Entry 8V7L (electron microscopy, 2.90 A resolution); this record covers chains E and I of the 11 polymer chains in the assembly.

# Chain E
Molecule: Histone H3.2
From: Xenopus laevis
UniProt: P84233 (H32_XENLA); residues 1-135 here correspond to UniProt positions 2-136 (UniProt number = residue number + 1)
Chain sequence (135 residues; row label = number of the first residue in the row):
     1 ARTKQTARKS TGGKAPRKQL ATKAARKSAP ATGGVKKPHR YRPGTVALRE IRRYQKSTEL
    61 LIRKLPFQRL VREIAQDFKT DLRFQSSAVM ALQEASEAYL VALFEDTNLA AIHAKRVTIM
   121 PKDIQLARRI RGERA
Disordered / not traced: 1-38, 134-135
Sequence notes: engineered mutation Ala102 (Gly103 in P84233), Ala110 (Cys111 in P84233)
UniProt features mapped onto this chain:
  - modified residue: Arg2 (Asymmetric dimethylarginine), Thr3 (Phosphothreonine), Lys4 (Allysine), Gln5 (5-glutamyl dopamine), Thr6 (Phosphothreonine), Arg8 (Citrulline), Lys9 (N6,N6,N6-trimethyllysine), Ser10 (ADP-ribosylserine), Thr11 (Phosphothreonine), Lys14 (N6-(2-hydroxyisobutyryl)lysine), Arg17 (Asymmetric dimethylarginine), Lys18 (N6-(2-hydroxyisobutyryl)lysine), Lys23 (N6-(2-hydroxyisobutyryl)lysine), Arg26 (Citrulline), Lys27 (N6,N6,N6-trimethyllysine), Ser28 (ADP-ribosylserine), Lys36 (N6,N6,N6-trimethyllysine), Lys37 (N6-methyllysine), Tyr41 (Phosphotyrosine), Lys56 (N6,N6,N6-trimethyllysine) and 8 more in UniProt

# Chain I
Molecule: Widom 601 DNA (147-mer) plus 60 base pairs flanking DNA (reverse strand)
Sequence (207 nucleotides; row label = number of the first residue in the row):
     1 AGAGTGGGAG CTCGGAACAC TATCCGACTG GCACCGGCAA GGTCGCTGTT CAATACATGC
    61 ACAGGATGTA TATATCTGAC ACGTGCCTGG AGACTAGGGA GTAATCCCCT TGGCGGTTAA
   121 AACGCGGGGG ACAGCGCGTA CGTGCGTTTA AGCGGTGCTA GAGCTGTCTA CGACCAATTG
   181 AGCGGCCTCG GCACCGGGAT TCTCCAG
Disordered / not traced: 1-67

# Interface between chain E and chain I
Residue-residue contacts - 28 pairs, chain E then chain I:
  His39(E) - DC205(I)  phosphate contact
  Arg40(E) - DG126(I)  base contact
  Arg40(E) - DC204(I)  phosphate contact
  Arg40(E) - DC205(I)  phosphate contact
  Tyr41(E) - DT203(I)  phosphate contact
  Tyr41(E) - DC204(I)  sugar contact
  Arg42(E) - DG129(I)  salt bridge to the phosphate
  Arg42(E) - DC204(I)  hydrogen bond to the phosphate
  Arg42(E) - DC205(I)  phosphate contact
  Pro43(E) - DG129(I)  sugar contact
  Thr45(E) - DT203(I)  phosphate contact
  Thr45(E) - DC204(I)  hydrogen bond to the phosphate
  Arg63(E) - DA120(I)  sugar contact
  Arg63(E) - DA121(I)  phosphate contact
  Arg72(E) - DT111(I)  salt bridge to the phosphate
  Arg83(E) - DT110(I)  base contact
  Arg83(E) - DT111(I)  sugar contact
  Phe84(E) - DT110(I)  phosphate contact
  Phe84(E) - DT111(I)  hydrogen bond to the phosphate
  Gln85(E) - DT110(I)  phosphate contact
  Ser86(E) - DT110(I)  hydrogen bond to the phosphate
  Arg116(E) - DA131(I)  phosphate contact
  Arg116(E) - DC132(I)  salt bridge to the phosphate
  Val117(E) - DG130(I)  phosphate contact
  Val117(E) - DA131(I)  hydrogen bond to the phosphate
  Thr118(E) - DG130(I)  phosphate contact
  Thr118(E) - DA131(I)  hydrogen bond to the phosphate
  Met120(E) - DA131(I)  phosphate contact
Other interface residues (no listed pair), chain E (18 interface residues in all): Lys115, Lys122
Other interface residues (no listed pair), chain I (13 interface residues in all): DG128

# Summary
18 residues of chain E face 13 of chain I across their interface; the contacts include 6 hydrogen bonds and 3
salt bridges. Among the polar pairs are Arg42(E)-DC204(I), Thr45(E)-DC204(I) and Phe84(E)-DT111(I).
Here chain E is Histone H3.2 (Xenopus laevis) and chain I is Widom 601 DNA (147-mer) plus 60 base pairs
flanking DNA (reverse strand). Entry 8V7L (Cryo-EM structure of singly-bound SNF2h-nucleosome complex with
SNF2h at inactive SHL2 (conformation 2)) was determined by electron microscopy, deposited together with 8V4Y
and 8V6V.
